7WBX - chains A and T of the 26 polymer chains in the assembly; structure by electron microscopy, 4.00 A resolution.

== Chain A ==
Protein: DNA-directed RNA polymerase subunit
Source organism: Komagataella phaffii
Notes: EC 2.7.7.6
UniProtKB: C4R4Y0 (C4R4Y0_KOMPG); numbering as in UniProt (aligned over 1-1743)
Chain sequence (1743 residues; numbered 1 to 1743; the number before each row is that of its first residue):
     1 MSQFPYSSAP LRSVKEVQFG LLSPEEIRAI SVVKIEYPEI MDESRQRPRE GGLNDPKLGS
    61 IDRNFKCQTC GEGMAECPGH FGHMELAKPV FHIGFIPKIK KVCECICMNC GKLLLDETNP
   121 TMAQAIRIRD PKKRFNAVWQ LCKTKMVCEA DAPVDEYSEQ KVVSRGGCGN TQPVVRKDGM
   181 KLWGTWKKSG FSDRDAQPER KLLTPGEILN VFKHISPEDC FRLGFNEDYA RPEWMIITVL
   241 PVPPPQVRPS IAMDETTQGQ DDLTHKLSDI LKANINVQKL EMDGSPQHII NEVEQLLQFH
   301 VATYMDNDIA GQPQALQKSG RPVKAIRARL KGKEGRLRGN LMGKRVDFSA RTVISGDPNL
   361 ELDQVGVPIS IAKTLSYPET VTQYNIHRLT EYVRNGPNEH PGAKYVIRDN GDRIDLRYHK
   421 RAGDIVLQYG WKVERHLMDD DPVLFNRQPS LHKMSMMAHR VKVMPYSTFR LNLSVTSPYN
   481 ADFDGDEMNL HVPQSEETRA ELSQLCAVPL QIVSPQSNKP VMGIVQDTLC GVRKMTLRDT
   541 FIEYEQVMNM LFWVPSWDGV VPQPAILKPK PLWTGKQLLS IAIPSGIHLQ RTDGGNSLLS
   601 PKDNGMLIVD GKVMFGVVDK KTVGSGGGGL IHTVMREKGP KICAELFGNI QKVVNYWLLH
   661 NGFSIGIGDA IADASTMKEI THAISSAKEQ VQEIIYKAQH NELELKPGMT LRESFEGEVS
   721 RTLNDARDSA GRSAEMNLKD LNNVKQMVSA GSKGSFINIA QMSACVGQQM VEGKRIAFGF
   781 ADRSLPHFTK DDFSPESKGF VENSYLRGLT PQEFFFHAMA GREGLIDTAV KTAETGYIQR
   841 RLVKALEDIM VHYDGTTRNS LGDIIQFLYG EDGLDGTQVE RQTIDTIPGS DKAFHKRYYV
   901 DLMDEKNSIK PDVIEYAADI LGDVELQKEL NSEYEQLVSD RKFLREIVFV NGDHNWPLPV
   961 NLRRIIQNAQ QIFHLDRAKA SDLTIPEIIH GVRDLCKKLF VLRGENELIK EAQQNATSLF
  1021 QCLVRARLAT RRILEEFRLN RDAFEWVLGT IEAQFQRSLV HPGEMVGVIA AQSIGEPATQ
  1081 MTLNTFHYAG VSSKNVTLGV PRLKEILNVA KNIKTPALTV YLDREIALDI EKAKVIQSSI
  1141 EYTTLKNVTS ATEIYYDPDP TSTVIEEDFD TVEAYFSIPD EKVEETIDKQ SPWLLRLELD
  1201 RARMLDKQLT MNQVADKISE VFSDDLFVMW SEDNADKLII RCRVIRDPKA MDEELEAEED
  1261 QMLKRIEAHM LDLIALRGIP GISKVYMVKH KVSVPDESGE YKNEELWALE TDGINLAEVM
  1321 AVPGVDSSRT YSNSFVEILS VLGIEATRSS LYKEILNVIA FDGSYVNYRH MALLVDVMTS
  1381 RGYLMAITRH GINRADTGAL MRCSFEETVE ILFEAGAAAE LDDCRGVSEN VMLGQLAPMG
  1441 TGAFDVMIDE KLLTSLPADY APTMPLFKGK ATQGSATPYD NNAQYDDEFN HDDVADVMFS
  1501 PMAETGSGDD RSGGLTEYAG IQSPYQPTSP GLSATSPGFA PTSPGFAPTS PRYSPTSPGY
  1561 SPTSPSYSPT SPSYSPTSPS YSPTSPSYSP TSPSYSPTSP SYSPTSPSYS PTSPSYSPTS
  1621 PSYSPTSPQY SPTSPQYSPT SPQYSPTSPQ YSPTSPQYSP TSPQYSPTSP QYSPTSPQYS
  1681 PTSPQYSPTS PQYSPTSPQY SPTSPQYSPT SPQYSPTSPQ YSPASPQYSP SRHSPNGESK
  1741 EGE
Not modelled in the structure: 1, 154-162, 190-193, 1082-1094, 1178-1189, 1246-1257, 1464-1743
Bound ions: Zn2+ site 1: Cys67, Cys70, Cys77, His80; Zn2+ site 2: Cys107, Cys110, Cys168; Mg2+: Asp482, Asp484, Asp486 (shared with 1 residue of chain P)

== Chain T ==
Molecule: 198-nt DNA strand
Sequence (198 nucleotides; each row starts with the number of its first residue; numbers below 1 keep their minus sign (DA-72 is residue -72)):
   -72 ATCAGAATCC CGGTGCCGAG GCCGCTCAAT TGGTCGTAGA CAGCTCTAGC ACCGCTTAAA
   -12 CGCACGTACG CGCTGTCCCC CGCGTTTTAA CCGCCAAGGG GATTACACCC AAGACACCAG
    48 GCACGAGCCA GAAAAAAACA ACGAAAACGG CCACCACCCA AACACACCAA ACACAAGAGC
   108 TAATTGACTG ACGTAAGC
Not modelled in the structure: 78-125

== Chain A / chain T interface ==
Residue-residue contacts (17):
  Met253(A) - DA64(T)  base contact
  Ala310(A) - DC51(T)  phosphate contact
  Lys318(A) - DA65(T)  base contact
  Arg327(A) - DG52(T)  salt bridge to the phosphate
  Lys331(A) - DA53(T)  salt bridge to the phosphate
  Lys333(A) - DC56(T)  salt bridge to the phosphate
  Arg338(A) - DG54(T)  salt bridge to the phosphate
  Arg338(A) - DC56(T)  salt bridge to the phosphate
  Arg345(A) - DG58(T)  salt bridge to the phosphate
  Arg351(A) - DG58(T)  sugar contact
  Gln448(A) - DA57(T)  sugar contact
  Thr832(A) - DC55(T)  base contact
  Ala833(A) - DC55(T)  sugar contact
  Arg1389(A) - DG52(T)  hydrogen bond to the sugar
  Arg1389(A) - DA53(T)  hydrogen bond to the sugar
  Glu1406(A) - DA53(T)  sugar contact
  Glu1407(A) - DG52(T)  sugar contact
Other interface residues (no listed pair), chain A (19 interface residues in all): Pro449, Gly836, Tyr837, Glu1410
Other interface residues (no listed pair), chain T (11 interface residues in all): DA50

== Summary ==
The interface between chain A and chain T involves 19 residues on one side and 11 on the other; the contacts
include 2 hydrogen bonds and 6 salt bridges. Polar contacts include Arg1389(A)-DG52(T), Arg1389(A)-DA53(T) and
Arg327(A)-DG52(T).
Here chain A is DNA-directed RNA polymerase subunit (Komagataella phaffii) and chain T is a 198-nt DNA strand.
Entry 7WBX (RNA polymerase II elongation complex bound with Elf1 and Spt4/5, stalled at SHL(-3) of the
nucleosome) was determined by electron microscopy, deposited together with 7WBV, 7WBW and 8HE5.
